PDB entry 9KHY | electron microscopy, 3.40 A resolution | chains a and 6 of the 30 polymer chains in the assembly

# Chain a
Name: Tail sheath protein
Organism: Escherichia phage Mu
UniProtKB: P79678 (TSP_BPMU); numbering as in UniProt (aligned over 1-495)
Chain sequence (495 residues; each row starts with the number of its first residue):
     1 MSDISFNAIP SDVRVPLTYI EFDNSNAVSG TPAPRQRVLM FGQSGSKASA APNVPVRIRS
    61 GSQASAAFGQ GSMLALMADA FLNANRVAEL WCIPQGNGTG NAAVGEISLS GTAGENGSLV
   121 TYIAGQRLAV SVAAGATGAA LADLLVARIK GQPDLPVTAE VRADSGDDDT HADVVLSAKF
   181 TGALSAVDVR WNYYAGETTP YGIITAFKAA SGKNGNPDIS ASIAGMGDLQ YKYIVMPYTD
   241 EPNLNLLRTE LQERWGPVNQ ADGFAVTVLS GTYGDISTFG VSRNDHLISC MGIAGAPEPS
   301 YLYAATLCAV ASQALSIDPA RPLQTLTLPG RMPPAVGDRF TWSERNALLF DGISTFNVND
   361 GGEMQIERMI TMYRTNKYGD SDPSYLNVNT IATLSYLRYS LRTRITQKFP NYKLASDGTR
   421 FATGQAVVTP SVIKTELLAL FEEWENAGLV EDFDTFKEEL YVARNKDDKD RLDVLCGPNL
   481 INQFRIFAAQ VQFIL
Disordered / not traced: 1

# Chain 6
Name: Probable tail terminator protein
Organism: Escherichia phage Mu
UniProtKB: Q9T1V8 (TRP_BPMU); numbering as in UniProt (aligned over 1-182)
Chain sequence (182 residues; each row starts with the number of its first residue):
     1 MLEETEAALL ARVRELFGAT LRQVEPLTGT WTNEDVHRLF LAPPSVFLAW MGCGEGRTRR
    61 EVESRWAFFV VAELLNGEPV NRPGIYQIVE RLIAGVNGQT FGPTTGMRLT QVRNLCDDNR
   121 INAGVVLYGV LFSGTTPLPS VVDLDSLDDY ERHWQTWKFP DETPEFAAHI NVNQEKDHDA
   181 EN
Disordered / not traced: 175-182

# Interface between chain a and chain 6
Pairs across the interface - 75 pairs, chain a then chain 6:
  Trp255(a) with Phe166(6), hydrophobic
  Pro257(a) with Ala167(6); Ala168(6); His169(6)
  Gln260(a) with His169(6), hydrogen bond (side chain-backbone)
  His286(a) with Pro164(6)
  Tyr373(a) with Pro164(6)
  Asn376(a) with Glu162(6), hydrogen bond (side chain-backbone); Thr163(6)
  Lys377(a) with Glu162(6), hydrogen bond (backbone-backbone)
  Tyr378(a) with Glu162(6)
  Asp382(a) with Thr163(6)
  Tyr385(a) with Phe159(6); Pro164(6), hydrogen bond (side chain-backbone); Phe166(6)
  Leu394(a) with Phe166(6)
  Arg398(a) with Phe166(6); Ala167(6), hydrogen bond (side chain-backbone)
  Leu401(a) with Gln155(6); Trp157(6), hydrophobic
  Arg402(a) with Ile170(6)
  Phe409(a) with Val172(6)
  Pro410(a) with Val172(6); Asn173(6)
  Asn411(a) with Asn173(6)
  Tyr412(a) with Asp149(6); Tyr150(6), hydrogen bond (backbone-backbone)
  Lys413(a) with Leu144(6); Leu147(6); Asp148(6); Asp149(6), salt bridge; Tyr150(6)
  Leu414(a) with Leu147(6); Asp148(6), hydrogen bond (backbone-backbone); Asp149(6); Tyr150(6)
  Ala415(a) with Leu147(6), hydrophobic
  Arg420(a) with Val141(6); Val142(6)
  Phe421(a) with Ser140(6), hydrogen bond (backbone-side chain)
  Thr423(a) with Arg60(6)
  Gln425(a) with Ser140(6), hydrogen bond; Val142(6), hydrogen bond (side chain-backbone); Leu144(6)
  Val427(a) with Leu144(6), hydrophobic; Leu147(6), hydrophobic
  Val428(a) with Tyr150(6), hydrophobic
  Ile433(a) with Tyr150(6); His153(6)
  Leu437(a) with Gln155(6)
  Asp468(a) with Arg152(6), salt bridge
  Lys469(a) with Asp148(6); Asp149(6)
  Asp470(a) with Asp148(6); Asp149(6); Tyr150(6); Glu151(6), hydrogen bond (backbone-backbone); Arg152(6), hydrogen bond (backbone-backbone)
  Arg471(a) with Arg152(6); Trp154(6)
  Leu472(a) with Tyr150(6), hydrophobic; Arg152(6), hydrogen bond (backbone-backbone); His153(6); Trp154(6), hydrogen bond (backbone-backbone)
  Asp473(a) with Trp154(6)
  Val474(a) with His153(6); Trp154(6), hydrogen bond (backbone-backbone); Gln155(6); Thr156(6), hydrogen bond (backbone-backbone)
  Leu475(a) with Thr156(6)
  Cys476(a) with Gln155(6), hydrogen bond; Thr156(6); Trp157(6); Lys158(6), hydrogen bond (backbone-backbone)
  Pro478(a) with Trp157(6)
Also at the interface, not in a pair above, chain a (46 interface residues in all): Ser384, Ser395, Ile405, Thr406, Ala422, Arg464, Gly477
Also at the interface, not in a pair above, chain 6 (30 interface residues in all): Glu165, Asn171

# In short
The interface between chain a and chain 6 involves 46 residues on one side and 30 on the other, with 18
hydrogen bonds and 2 salt bridges. Polar pairs include Lys413(a)-Asp149(6), Asp468(a)-Arg152(6) and
Gln260(a)-His169(6).
Here chain a is Tail sheath protein and chain 6 is Probable tail terminator protein, both from Escherichia
phage Mu. Entry 9KHY (Terminator and trunk structure of Escherichia phage Mu) was determined by electron
microscopy together with 9LJ8, 9JOD, 9KHX, 9KI1 and 9KNU from the same study.
